PDB entry 2JJ0 | X-ray diffraction, 2.80 A resolution | chains H and M of the 3 polymer chains in the assembly

== Chain H ==
Protein: Reaction center protein H chain
Source organism: Rhodobacter sphaeroides
UniProt: P0C0Y7 (RCEH_RHOSH); residues 1-260 here = UniProt positions 1-260
Amino-acid sequence (260 residues; each row starts with the number of its first residue):
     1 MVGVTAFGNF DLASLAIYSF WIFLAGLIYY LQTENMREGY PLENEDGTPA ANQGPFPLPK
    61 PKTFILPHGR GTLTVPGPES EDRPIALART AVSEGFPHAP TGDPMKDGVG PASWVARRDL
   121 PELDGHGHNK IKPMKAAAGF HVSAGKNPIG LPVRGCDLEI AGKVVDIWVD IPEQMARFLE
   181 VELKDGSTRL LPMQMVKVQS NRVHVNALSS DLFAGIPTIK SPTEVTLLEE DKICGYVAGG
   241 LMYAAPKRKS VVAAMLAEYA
Not modelled in the structure: 1-10, 246-260

== Chain M ==
Protein: Reaction center protein M chain
Source organism: Rhodobacter sphaeroides
UniProt: P0C0Y9 (RCEM_RHOSH); residue numbers follow UniProt; this construct covers 1-307
Amino-acid sequence (308 residues; row label = number of the first residue in the row; numbering starts at 0):
     0 MAEYQNIFSQ VQVRGPADLG MTEDVNLANR SGVGPFSTLL GWFGNAQLGP IYLGSLGVLS
    60 LFSGLMWFFT IGIWFWYQAG WNPAVFLRDL FFFSLEPPAP EYGLSFAAPL KEGGLWLIAS
   120 FFMFVAVWSW WGRTYLRAQA LGMGKHTAWA FLSAIWLWMV LGFIRPILMG SWSEAVPYGI
   180 FSHLDWTNNF SLVHGNLFYN PFHGLSIAFL YGSALLFAMH GATILAVSRF GGERELEQIA
   240 DRGTAAERWA LFWRWTMGFN ATMEGIHRWA IWMAVLVTLT GGIGILLSGT VVDNWYVWGQ
   300 NHGMAPLN
Not modelled in the structure: 0-1, 303-307
Construct notes: engineered mutation Trp-248 (Ala in P0C0Y9)
Ion coordination: bacteriochlorophyll a Mg site 1 near His-182 (its only coordinating residue here); bacteriochlorophyll a Mg site 2 near His-202 (its only coordinating residue here); Fe ion: His-219, Glu-234, His-266 (shared with 2 residues of chain L)
Ligand contacts:
  - bacteriochlorophyll a (BCL), molecule 1: Trp-66, Phe-67, Leu-89, Phe-90, Met-122, Trp-157, Leu-160, Val-175, Ile-179, His-182, Leu-183, Trp-185, Thr-186
  - bacteriochlorophyll a (BCL), molecule 2: Trp-66, Met-122, Val-126, Phe-150, Ala-153, Ile-154, Leu-156, Trp-157, Leu-160, Trp-185, Thr-186, Asn-187, Phe-189, Ser-190, Asn-195, Leu-196, Phe-197, His-202, Ser-205, Ile-206, Leu-209, Tyr-210, Val-276, Thr-277, Gly-280, Gly-281, Ile-284
  - bacteriochlorophyll a (BCL), molecule 3: Thr-186, Phe-197, Tyr-210
  - bacteriochlorophyll a (BCL), molecule 4: Phe-197, Gly-203, Ile-206, Ala-207, Tyr-210, Gly-211, Leu-214
  - bacteriopheophytin a (BPH), molecule 1: Ser-59, Gly-63, Leu-64, Trp-66, Phe-67, Phe-68, Ala-125, Val-126, Trp-129, Thr-133, Thr-146, Ala-149, Phe-150, Ala-153, Ala-273, Val-274, Thr-277
  - bacteriopheophytin a (BPH), molecule 2: Tyr-210, Ala-213, Leu-214, Ala-217, Met-218, Trp-252, Thr-255, Met-256
  - speroidenone (SPN): Trp-66, Phe-67, Phe-68, Ile-70, Gly-71, Phe-74, Trp-75, Phe-85, Leu-89, Phe-105, Trp-115, Leu-116, Ser-119, Phe-120, Met-122, Phe-123, Trp-157, Met-158, Leu-160, Gly-161, Phe-162, Trp-171, Val-175, Tyr-177, Gly-178, Ile-179, His-182

== Chain H / chain M interface ==
Residue-residue contacts (117):
  Asp-11(H) with Val-290(M); Trp-297(M), hydrogen bond; Gly-302(M)
  Leu-12(H) with Val-290(M), hydrophobic
  Ala-13(H) with Leu-286(M), hydrophobic; Val-291(M), hydrophobic; Trp-297(M)
  Ser-14(H) with Trp-297(M); His-301(M), hydrogen bond (side chain-backbone)
  Ala-16(H) with Phe-201(M)
  Ile-17(H) with Pro-200(M), hydrophobic; Phe-201(M); Leu-204(M), hydrophobic
  Phe-20(H) with Leu-204(M), hydrophobic; Thr-279(M)
  Trp-21(H) with Leu-204(M), hydrophobic
  Phe-23(H) with Leu-275(M), hydrophobic
  Leu-27(H) with Trp-271(M); Leu-275(M), hydrophobic
  Tyr-30(H) with Arg-267(M), hydrogen bond
  Leu-31(H) with Arg-267(M); Trp-268(M)
  Gln-32(H) with Phe-258(M); Asn-259(M); Trp-268(M)
  Glu-34(H) with Thr-261(M); Arg-267(M), salt bridge
  Asn-35(H) with Asn-259(M); Ala-260(M); Thr-261(M), hydrogen bond (side chain-backbone); Gly-264(M); Ile-265(M), hydrogen bond (side chain-backbone); Trp-268(M)
  Glu-38(H) with Arg-241(M), salt bridge; Thr-261(M)
  Leu-42(H) with Arg-253(M)
  Lys-62(H) with Glu-263(M), salt bridge; Arg-267(M)
  Phe-64(H) with Ile-238(M), hydrophobic; Glu-263(M)
  Leu-66(H) with Ala-239(M), hydrophobic
  Leu-73(H) with Ile-238(M); Ala-239(M)
  Glu-79(H) with Arg-241(M), salt bridge
  Pro-111(H) with Arg-247(M), hydrogen bond (backbone-side chain)
  Ala-112(H) with Arg-247(M)
  Ser-113(H) with Thr-243(M); Arg-247(M), hydrogen bond (backbone-side chain)
  Val-115(H) with Arg-241(M); Gly-242(M); Thr-243(M); Glu-246(M)
  Arg-117(H) with Glu-236(M); Gln-237(M); Asp-240(M), hydrogen bond (side chain-backbone); Arg-241(M); Gly-242(M)
  Arg-118(H) with Asp-240(M), hydrogen bond (backbone-side chain)
  Glu-122(H) with Arg-233(M), salt bridge; Glu-236(M)
  Gly-125(H) with Met-20(M)
  His-126(H) with Met-20(M)
  Ile-131(H) with Arg-233(M)
  Met-134(H) with Val-12(M), hydrophobic
  Ala-138(H) with Pro-15(M)
  Gly-139(H) with Arg-13(M); Gly-14(M); Pro-15(M)
  Phe-140(H) with Arg-13(M); Gly-14(M); Pro-15(M)
  His-141(H) with Val-12(M); Arg-13(M), hydrogen bond (backbone-backbone)
  Val-142(H) with Val-10(M), hydrophobic; Gln-11(M)
  Ser-143(H) with Gln-11(M), hydrogen bond (backbone-backbone); Val-12(M); Arg-13(M)
  Ala-144(H) with Val-10(M); Gln-11(M), hydrogen bond (backbone-backbone); Thr-37(M); Trp-41(M), hydrophobic
  Gly-145(H) with Gln-9(M); Trp-41(M)
  Lys-146(H) with Val-10(M)
  Pro-172(H) with Asp-17(M)
  Glu-173(H) with Asn-44(M), hydrogen bond (backbone-side chain)
  Gln-174(H) with Val-12(M); Arg-13(M); Gly-14(M), hydrogen bond (side chain-backbone); Pro-15(M), hydrogen bond (side chain-backbone)
  Met-175(H) with Val-12(M); Glu-232(M)
  Arg-177(H) with Glu-232(M), salt bridge; Arg-233(M)
  Met-193(H) with Gln-9(M)
  Gln-194(H) with Tyr-3(M); Asn-5(M); Ser-227(M), hydrogen bond (side chain-backbone); Arg-228(M); Glu-232(M)
  Met-195(H) with Arg-228(M)
  Val-196(H) with Tyr-3(M); Gln-9(M), hydrogen bond (backbone-side chain)
  Lys-197(H) with Glu-2(M), salt bridge; Gln-9(M)
  Val-198(H) with Gln-9(M)
  Leu-227(H) with Arg-233(M); Glu-236(M)
  Glu-230(H) with Arg-233(M), salt bridge
  Asp-231(H) with Gly-242(M); Thr-243(M), hydrogen bond (side chain-backbone)
  Cys-234(H) with Arg-228(M), hydrogen bond (side chain-backbone); Phe-229(M)
  Gly-235(H) with Arg-247(M)
  Ala-238(H) with Phe-229(M), hydrophobic
  Leu-241(H) with Arg-228(M)
Also at the interface, not in a pair above, chain H (72 interface residues in all): Leu-24, Met-36, Arg-37, Gly-39, Gly-110, Trp-114, Lys-130, Pro-148, Ile-167, Val-169, Ala-176, Pro-192
Also at the interface, not in a pair above, chain M (56 interface residues in all): Gly-19, Phe-35, Phe-208, Trp-294

== In short ==
72 residues of chain H and 56 residues of chain M are in contact, with 19 hydrogen bonds and 8 salt bridges.
Polar contacts include Glu-34(H)/Arg-267(M), Glu-38(H)/Arg-241(M) and Lys-62(H)/Glu-263(M). Chain M binds 4
copies of bacteriochlorophyll a, bacteriopheophytin a and speroidenone.
Chain H is Reaction center protein H chain and chain M is Reaction center protein M chain, both from
Rhodobacter sphaeroides; the structure, Photosynthetic reaction center mutant with ala M248 replaced with trp
(chain M, AM248W), was determined by X-ray diffraction, deposited together with 2JIY.
